PDB entry 5L5F | X-ray diffraction, 2.50 A resolution | chains S and T of the 28 polymer chains in the assembly

== Chain S ==
Protein: Proteasome subunit alpha type-6
Source organism: Saccharomyces cerevisiae (strain ATCC 204508 / S288c)
Notes: EC 3.4.25.1
UniProt: P40302 (PSA6_YEAST); residues 0-233 here correspond to UniProt positions 1-234 (UniProt number = residue number + 1)
Amino-acid sequence (234 residues; each row starts with the number of its first residue; numbering starts at 0):
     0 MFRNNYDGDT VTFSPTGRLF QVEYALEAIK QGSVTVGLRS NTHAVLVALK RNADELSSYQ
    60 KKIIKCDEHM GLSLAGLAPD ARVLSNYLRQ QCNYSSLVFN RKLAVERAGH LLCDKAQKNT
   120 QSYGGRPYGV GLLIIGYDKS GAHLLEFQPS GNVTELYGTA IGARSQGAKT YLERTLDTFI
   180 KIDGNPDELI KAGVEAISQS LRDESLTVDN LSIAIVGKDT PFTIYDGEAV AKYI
Disordered / not traced: 0-2
Curated features (UniProtKB/Swiss-Prot):
  - modified residue: Ser13 (Phosphoserine)
  - cross-link: Lys190 (Glycyl lysine isopeptide (Lys-Gly) (interchain with G-Cter in ubiquitin))

== Chain T ==
Protein: Probable proteasome subunit alpha type-7
Source organism: Saccharomyces cerevisiae (strain ATCC 204508 / S288c)
Notes: EC 3.4.25.1
UniProt: P21242 (PSA7_YEAST); residues -3 to 284 here correspond to UniProt positions 1-288 (UniProt number = residue number + 4)
Amino-acid sequence (288 residues; each row starts with the number of its first residue; numbers below 1 keep their minus sign (Met-3 is residue -3)):
    -3 MTSIGTGYDL SNSVFSPDGR NFQVEYAVKA VENGTTSIGI KCNDGVVFAV EKLITSKLLV
    57 PQKNVKIQVV DRHIGCVYSG LIPDGRHLVN RGREEAASFK KLYKTPIPIP AFADRLGQYV
   117 QAHTLYNSVR PFGVSTIFGG VDKNGAHLYM LEPSGSYWGY KGAATGKGRQ SAKAELEKLV
   177 DHHPEGLSAR EAVKQAAKII YLAHEDNKEK DFELEISWCS LSETNGLHKF VKGDLLQEAI
   237 DFAQKEINGD DDEDEDDSDN VMSSDDENAP VATNANATTD QEGDIHLE
Disordered / not traced: -3 to 1, 245-284
Curated features (UniProtKB/Swiss-Prot):
  - modified residue: Thr-2 (N-acetylthreonine)

== Chain S / chain T interface ==
Residue-residue contacts - 63 pairs, chain S then chain T:
  Asn4(S) - Leu6(T)
  Tyr5(S) - Asp5(T)  hydrogen bond
  Tyr5(S) - Leu6(T)  hydrophobic
  Thr9(S) - Arg126(T)
  Val10(S) - Gln19(T)
  Val10(S) - Asn123(T)
  Val10(S) - Ser124(T)
  Val10(S) - Val125(T)
  Val10(S) - Arg126(T)
  Thr11(S) - Leu6(T)
  Thr11(S) - Gln19(T)
  Phe12(S) - Gln19(T)
  Phe12(S) - Tyr22(T)  hydrophobic
  Phe12(S) - Ala23(T)  hydrophobic
  Phe12(S) - Arg126(T)
  Phe12(S) - Pro127(T)
  Ser13(S) - Tyr22(T)
  Pro14(S) - Tyr22(T)  hydrophobic
  Pro14(S) - Lys25(T)
  Thr15(S) - Lys25(T)
  Gly16(S) - Tyr22(T)
  Gly16(S) - Lys25(T)
  Gly16(S) - Ala26(T)
  Leu18(S) - Leu77(T)  hydrophobic
  Leu18(S) - Arg126(T)
  His109(S) - Arg82(T)
  Cys112(S) - Arg82(T)
  Asp113(S) - Arg82(T)  salt bridge
  Asp113(S) - Asn86(T)
  Gln116(S) - Pro79(T)
  Gln116(S) - Asp80(T)
  Gln116(S) - His83(T)  hydrogen bond
  Gln116(S) - Arg126(T)
  Thr119(S) - Arg126(T)  hydrogen bond (backbone-side chain)
  Gln120(S) - His119(T)
  Gln120(S) - Val125(T)
  Gln120(S) - Arg126(T)  hydrogen bond (backbone-backbone)
  Gln120(S) - Pro127(T)
  Gln120(S) - Phe128(T)
  Ser121(S) - Ser124(T)
  Tyr122(S) - Ser124(T)  hydrogen bond (backbone-backbone)
  Ser149(S) - Pro79(T)
  Gly150(S) - Pro79(T)
  Asn151(S) - Ile78(T)
  Asn151(S) - Pro79(T)
  Thr153(S) - Leu55(T)
  Thr153(S) - Asn60(T)
  Glu154(S) - Val56(T)
  Glu154(S) - Lys59(T)
  Glu154(S) - Asn60(T)  hydrogen bond (backbone-side chain)
  Leu155(S) - Leu54(T)
  Leu155(S) - Leu55(T)
  Leu155(S) - Val56(T)
  Tyr156(S) - Leu54(T)  hydrogen bond (backbone-backbone)
  Tyr156(S) - Leu55(T)
  Tyr156(S) - Val56(T)
  Tyr156(S) - Pro57(T)
  Gly157(S) - Leu54(T)
  Lys168(S) - Leu54(T)
  Leu171(S) - Leu54(T)
  Glu172(S) - Ser52(T)  hydrogen bond
  Glu172(S) - Lys53(T)  hydrogen bond (side chain-backbone)
  Leu175(S) - Lys53(T)
Other interface residues (no listed pair), chain S (34 interface residues in all): Arg38, Val152, Phe178
Other interface residues (no listed pair), chain T (30 interface residues in all): Gly129

== Summary ==
Chain S and chain T form an interface of 34 and 30 residues respectively, with 9 hydrogen bonds and 1 salt
bridge. Polar contacts include Asp113(S)-Arg82(T), Tyr5(S)-Asp5(T) and Gln116(S)-His83(T).
Here chain S is Proteasome subunit alpha type-6 and chain T is Probable proteasome subunit alpha type-7, both
from Saccharomyces cerevisiae (strain ATCC 204508 / S288c). Entry 5L5F (Yeast 20S proteasome with human beta5i
(1-138) and human beta6 (97-111; 118-133) in complex with bortezomib) was determined by X-ray diffraction
together with 5L52, 5L54, 5L55, 5L5A, 5L5B, 5L5D and 30 further entries from the same study.
